Entry 9C36 (X-ray diffraction, 1.47 A resolution); this record covers chains A and B.

== Chain A (and B) ==
Name: Bifunctional protein PutA
Source organism: Sinorhizobium meliloti SM11
Notes: EC 1.5.5.2, 1.2.1.88; chain B of this document is another copy of the same molecule, construct and numbering; everything in this record applies to it too
Reference sequence: F7X6I3 (F7X6I3_SINMM); numbering as in UniProt (aligned over 1-1233)
Amino-acid sequence (1235 residues; row label = number of the first residue in the row; numbers below 1 keep their minus sign (Ser-1 is residue -1)):
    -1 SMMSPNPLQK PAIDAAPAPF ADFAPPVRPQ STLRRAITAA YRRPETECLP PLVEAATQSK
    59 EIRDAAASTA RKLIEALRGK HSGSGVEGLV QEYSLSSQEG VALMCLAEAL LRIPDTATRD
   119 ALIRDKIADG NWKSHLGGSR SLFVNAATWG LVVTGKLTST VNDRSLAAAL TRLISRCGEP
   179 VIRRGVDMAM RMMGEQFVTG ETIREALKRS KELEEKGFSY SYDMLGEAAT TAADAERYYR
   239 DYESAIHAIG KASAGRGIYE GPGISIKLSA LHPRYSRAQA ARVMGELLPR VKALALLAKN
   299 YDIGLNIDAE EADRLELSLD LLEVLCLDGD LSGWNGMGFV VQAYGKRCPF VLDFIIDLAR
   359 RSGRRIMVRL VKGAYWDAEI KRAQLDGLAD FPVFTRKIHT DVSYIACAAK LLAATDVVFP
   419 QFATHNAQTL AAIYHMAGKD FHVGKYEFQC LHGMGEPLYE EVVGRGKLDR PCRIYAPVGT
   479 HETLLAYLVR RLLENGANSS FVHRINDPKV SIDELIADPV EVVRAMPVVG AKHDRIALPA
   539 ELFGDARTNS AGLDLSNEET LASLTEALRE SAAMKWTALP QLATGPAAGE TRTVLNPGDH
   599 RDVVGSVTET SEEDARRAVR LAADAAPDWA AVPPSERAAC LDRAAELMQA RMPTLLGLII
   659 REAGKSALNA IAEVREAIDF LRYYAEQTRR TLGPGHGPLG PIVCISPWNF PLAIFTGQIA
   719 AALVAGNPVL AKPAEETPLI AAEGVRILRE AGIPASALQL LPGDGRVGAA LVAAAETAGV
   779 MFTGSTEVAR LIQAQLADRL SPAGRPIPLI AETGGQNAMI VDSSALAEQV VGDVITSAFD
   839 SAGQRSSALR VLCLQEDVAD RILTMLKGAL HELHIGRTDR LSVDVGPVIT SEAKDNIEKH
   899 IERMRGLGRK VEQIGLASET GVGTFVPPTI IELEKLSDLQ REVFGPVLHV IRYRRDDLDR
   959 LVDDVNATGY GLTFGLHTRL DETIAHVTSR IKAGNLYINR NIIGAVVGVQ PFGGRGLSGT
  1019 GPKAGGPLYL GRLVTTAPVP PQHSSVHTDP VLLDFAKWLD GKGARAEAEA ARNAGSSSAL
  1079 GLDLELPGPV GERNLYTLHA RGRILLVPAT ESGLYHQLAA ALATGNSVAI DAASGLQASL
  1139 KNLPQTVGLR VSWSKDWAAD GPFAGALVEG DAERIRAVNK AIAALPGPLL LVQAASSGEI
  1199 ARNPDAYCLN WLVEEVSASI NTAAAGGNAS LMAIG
Disordered / not traced: -1 to 13, 79-82, 135-136, 1230-1233 (chain B: -1 to 13, 79-82, 135-137, 224, 1231-1233)
Sequence notes: expression tag (-1 to 0); engineered mutation Ser844 (Cys in F7X6I3)
Ion coordination: Mg2+: Ala1181, Leu1183
Small-molecule neighbours:
  - 5-oxo-L-norvaline (A1AUG): Glu674, Asn707, Phe708, Ile712, Arg843, Ser844, Ser845, Ile1001, Gly1002, Ala1003, Phe1010
  - dihydroflavine-adenine dinucleotide (FDA): Asp306, Ala307, Val338, Gln340, Tyr342, Arg367, Val369, Lys370, Gly371, Ala372, Tyr373, Trp374, Phe392, Thr393, Arg394, Lys395, Thr398, Asp399, Ala421, Thr422, His423, Asn424, Gln447, Cys448, Leu449, Tyr473, Glu492, Ser497, Ser498, Phe499
  - NAD (nicotinamide-adenine-dinucleotide): Ile703, Ser704, Pro705, Trp706, Asn707, Ile712, Lys730, Pro731, Ala732, Glu733, Gly761, Asp762, Gly763, Gly766, Ala767, Phe780, Thr781, Gly782, Ser783, Val786, Leu789, Ile790, Glu810, Thr811, Gly812, Gly813, Ser844, Glu940, Phe942, Leu970, Phe1010, Ser1016
From the paper describing this entry:
  - mutagenesis - C844S: abolished catalytic activity (citing earlier work)
  - binding site for 5-oxo-L-norvaline: Asn707, Phe708, Arg843, Ser844, Ser845, Phe1010
  - catalytic residues: Asn707
  - conformationally variable residues (order/disorder transition, side-chain flip): Tyr485, Arg489, Asn707, Phe708

== Interface between chain A and chain B ==
Residue-residue contacts (75):
  Ser92(A) - Arg688(B)
  Ser94(A) - Arg688(B)
  Glu97(A) - Arg688(B)  salt bridge
  Asn160(A) - Val1044(B)
  Arg162(A) - Ser1042(B)
  Arg162(A) - Ser1043(B)
  Arg162(A) - Ser1074(B)  hydrogen bond (side chain-backbone)
  Ser163(A) - Ser1042(B)  hydrogen bond (backbone-side chain)
  Ala166(A) - Val1037(B)  hydrophobic
  Ala166(A) - His1041(B)
  Thr169(A) - Val1037(B)
  Arg170(A) - Arg688(B)
  Arg170(A) - Val1037(B)  hydrogen bond (side chain-backbone)
  Arg170(A) - Pro1038(B)  hydrogen bond (side chain-backbone)
  Arg170(A) - Pro1039(B)
  Arg170(A) - Gln1040(B)
  Ser173(A) - Gly691(B)
  Ser173(A) - Pro692(B)
  Ser173(A) - His694(B)
  Arg174(A) - Arg687(B)
  Arg174(A) - Arg688(B)  hydrogen bond (side chain-backbone)
  Arg174(A) - Thr689(B)
  Arg174(A) - Leu690(B)
  Arg687(A) - Arg174(B)
  Arg688(A) - Ser92(B)
  Arg688(A) - Ser94(B)
  Arg688(A) - Glu97(B)  salt bridge
  Arg688(A) - Arg170(B)
  Arg688(A) - Arg174(B)  hydrogen bond (backbone-side chain)
  Thr689(A) - Arg174(B)
  Leu690(A) - Arg174(B)
  Gly691(A) - Ser173(B)
  Pro692(A) - Ser173(B)
  His694(A) - Ser173(B)
  Asp954(A) - Arg1070(B)  salt bridge
  Asp957(A) - Leu1051(B)
  Asp957(A) - Lys1055(B)  salt bridge
  Arg958(A) - Lys1055(B)
  Asp961(A) - Lys1055(B)  salt bridge
  Asp979(A) - Val1044(B)
  Glu980(A) - Val1044(B)
  Glu980(A) - Ser1074(B)  hydrogen bond
  Ala983(A) - Val1044(B)
  His984(A) - Leu1051(B)
  Arg988(A) - Pro1048(B)
  Arg988(A) - Leu1051(B)
  Arg988(A) - Asp1052(B)  salt bridge
  Arg988(A) - Lys1055(B)
  Val1037(A) - Ala166(B)  hydrophobic
  Val1037(A) - Thr169(B)
  Val1037(A) - Arg170(B)  hydrogen bond (backbone-side chain)
  Pro1038(A) - Arg170(B)  hydrogen bond (backbone-side chain)
  Pro1039(A) - Arg170(B)
  Gln1040(A) - Arg170(B)
  His1041(A) - Ala166(B)
  Ser1042(A) - Arg162(B)
  Ser1042(A) - Ser163(B)  hydrogen bond (side chain-backbone)
  Ser1043(A) - Arg162(B)
  Val1044(A) - Asn160(B)
  Val1044(A) - Asp979(B)
  Val1044(A) - Glu980(B)
  Val1044(A) - Ala983(B)
  Pro1048(A) - Arg988(B)  hydrogen bond (backbone-side chain)
  Leu1051(A) - Asp957(B)
  Leu1051(A) - His984(B)
  Leu1051(A) - Arg988(B)
  Asp1052(A) - Arg988(B)  salt bridge
  Lys1055(A) - Asp957(B)  salt bridge
  Lys1055(A) - Asp961(B)  salt bridge
  Lys1055(A) - Arg988(B)
  Arg1070(A) - Asp954(B)
  Ser1074(A) - Arg162(B)  hydrogen bond (backbone-side chain)
  Ser1074(A) - Glu980(B)  hydrogen bond
  Ser1075(A) - Arg162(B)
  Leu1147(A) - Leu1147(B)  hydrophobic
Other interface residues (no listed pair), chain A (45 interface residues in all): His1045, Thr1046
Other interface residues (no listed pair), chain B (45 interface residues in all): Arg958, His1045, Thr1046, Ser1075

== In short ==
The chain A/chain B interface involves 45 residues from each chain; the contacts include 13 hydrogen bonds and
9 salt bridges. Polar contacts include Glu97(A)-Arg688(B), Asp954(A)-Arg1070(B) and Asp957(A)-Lys1055(B).
Bound to chain A: NAD, dihydroflavine-adenine dinucleotide and 5-oxo-L-norvaline. From the paper: the
catalytic residue Asn707(A); C844S of chain A abolishes catalytic activity.
Both chains are Bifunctional protein PutA (Sinorhizobium meliloti SM11). Entry 9C36 (Proline utilization A
complexed with the substrate L-glutamate gamma-semialdehyde in the aldehyde dehydrogenase active site) was
determined by X-ray diffraction together with 9C34, 9C35 and 9BBO from the same study.
